4G56 - chains C and D of the 4 polymer chains in the assembly; structure by X-ray diffraction, 2.95 A resolution.

== Chain C ==
Protein: Hsl7 protein
From: Xenopus laevis
UniProt: Q6NUA1 (Q6NUA1_XENLA); numbering as in UniProt (aligned over 2-633)
Sequence (657 residues; row label = number of the first residue in the row; numbers below 1 keep their minus sign (Mse-23 is residue -23)):
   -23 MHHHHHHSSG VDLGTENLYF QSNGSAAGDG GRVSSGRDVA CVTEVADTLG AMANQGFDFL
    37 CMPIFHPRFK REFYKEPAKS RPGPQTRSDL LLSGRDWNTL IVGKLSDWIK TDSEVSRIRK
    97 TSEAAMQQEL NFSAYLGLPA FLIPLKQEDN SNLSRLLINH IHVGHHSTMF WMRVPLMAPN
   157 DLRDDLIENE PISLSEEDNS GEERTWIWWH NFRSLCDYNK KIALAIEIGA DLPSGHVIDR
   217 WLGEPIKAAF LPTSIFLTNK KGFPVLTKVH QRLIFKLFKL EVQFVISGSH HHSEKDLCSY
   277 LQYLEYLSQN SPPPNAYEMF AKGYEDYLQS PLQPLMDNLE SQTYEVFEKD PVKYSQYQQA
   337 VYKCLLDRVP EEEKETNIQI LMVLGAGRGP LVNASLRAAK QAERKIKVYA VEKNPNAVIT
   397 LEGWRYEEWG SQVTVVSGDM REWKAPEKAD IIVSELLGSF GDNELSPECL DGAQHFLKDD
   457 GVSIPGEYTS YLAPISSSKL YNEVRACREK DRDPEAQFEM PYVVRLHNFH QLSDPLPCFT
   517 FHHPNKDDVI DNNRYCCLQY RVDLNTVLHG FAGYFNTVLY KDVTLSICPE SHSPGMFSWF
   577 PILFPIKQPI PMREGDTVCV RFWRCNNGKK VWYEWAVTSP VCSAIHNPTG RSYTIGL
Disordered / not traced: -23 to 7, 168-177, 268-273, 291-298
Disulfide bonds: Cys533-Cys595
Modified residues: Mse-23, Mse295 (selenomethionine); Mse28, Mse38, Mse102, Mse145, Mse148, Mse153, Mse312, Mse358, Mse416, Mse496, Mse572, Mse588 (selenomethionine; parent Met)
Construct notes: expression tag (-23 to 1)
Small-molecule neighbours: S-adenosylhomocysteine (SAH): Pro310, Leu311, Leu315, Tyr320, Phe323, Lys329, Gly361, Gly363, Glu388, Lys389, Asn390, Gly414, Asp415, Mse416, Arg417, Glu431, Leu432, Leu433, Gly434, Glu440, Cys445, Trp575
UniProt features mapped onto this chain:
  - active site (Proton donor/acceptor): Glu431, Glu440
  - binding site (S-adenosyl-L-methionine): Tyr320, Lys329, Tyr330, Glu388, Gly414 to Mse416, Glu440
  - binding site (a protein): Phe323, Glu431, Glu440
Reported in the primary citation:
  - binding site for S-adenosylhomocysteine: Glu431, Glu440
  - self-association interface (contacts with another copy of this molecule); pairs are residue here / residue on that copy: Arg364-Asp65 (salt bridge), Asp487-Arg484 (salt bridge)
  - specificity-determining residues: Phe323

== Chain D ==
Protein: MGC81050 protein
From: Xenopus laevis
UniProt: Q6NUD0 (Q6NUD0_XENLA); numbering as in UniProt (aligned over 2-333)
Sequence (357 residues; numbered -23 to 333; the number before each row is that of its first residue; numbers below 1 keep their minus sign (Mse-23 is residue -23)):
   -23 MHHHHHHSSG VDLGTENLYF QSNGSSKGSA WGRPVTAPAC MEVQIGAVRY RRDGALLLAA
    37 SSLSSRTWGG SIWVFKDPEG APNESLCTAG VQTEAGVTDV AWVSEKGILV ASDSGAVELW
    97 EILEKESLLV NKFAKYEHDD IVKTLSVFSD GTQAVSGGKD FSVKVWDLSQ KAVLKSYNAH
   157 SSEVNCVAAC PGKDTIFLSC GEDGRILLWD TRKPKPATRI DFCASDTIPT SVTWHPEKDD
   217 TFACGDETGN VSLVNIKNPD SAQTSAVHSQ NITGLAYSYH SSPFLASISE DCTVAVLDAD
   277 FSEVFRDLSH RDFVTGVAWS PLDHSKFTTV GWDHKVLHHH LPSEGRTENL IATKAED
Disordered / not traced: -23 to 15, 319-333
Modified residues: Mse-23 (selenomethionine); Mse17 (selenomethionine; parent Met)
Construct notes: expression tag (-23 to 1)

== Chain C / chain D interface ==
Residue-residue contacts (88; chain C residue first):
  Ala16(C) - Asp116(D)
  Ala16(C) - Ile117(D)  hydrophobic
  Cys17(C) - Trp44(D)  hydrophobic
  Cys17(C) - Asp89(D)
  Val18(C) - Trp44(D)
  Thr19(C) - Thr43(D)
  Thr19(C) - Trp44(D)  hydrogen bond (backbone-backbone)
  Thr19(C) - Gly45(D)
  Thr19(C) - Glu70(D)  hydrogen bond (side chain-backbone)
  Glu20(C) - Thr43(D)  hydrogen bond
  Pro39(C) - Trp44(D)
  Phe41(C) - Trp44(D)
  His42(C) - Ser38(D)
  His42(C) - Leu39(D)
  His42(C) - Trp44(D)
  His42(C) - Asp89(D)  salt bridge
  Pro43(C) - Ile117(D)  hydrophobic
  Arg44(C) - Ser37(D)  hydrogen bond
  Arg44(C) - Leu39(D)
  Arg44(C) - Val73(D)
  Arg44(C) - Thr74(D)
  Arg44(C) - Asp89(D)  salt bridge
  Arg44(C) - Trp308(D)
  Phe45(C) - Gln20(D)
  Phe45(C) - Leu39(D)
  Lys46(C) - Asn247(D)
  Lys46(C) - Glu266(D)  salt bridge
  Lys46(C) - Phe289(D)
  Lys46(C) - Trp308(D)
  Glu48(C) - Gln246(D)  hydrogen bond
  Lys51(C) - Gln246(D)
  Pro53(C) - Cys268(D)
  Pro53(C) - His286(D)
  Pro53(C) - Arg287(D)
  Ala54(C) - Cys268(D)  hydrophobic
  Ala54(C) - Asp288(D)
  Ala54(C) - Phe289(D)  hydrophobic
  Arg57(C) - Asp288(D)  salt bridge
  Arg57(C) - Phe289(D)
  Arg57(C) - Trp308(D)
  Pro60(C) - Ser40(D)
  Thr62(C) - Ser40(D)
  Thr62(C) - Trp44(D)
  Arg63(C) - Ser40(D)
  Arg63(C) - Ser41(D)
  Arg63(C) - Arg42(D)  hydrogen bond (side chain-backbone)
  Arg63(C) - Thr43(D)
  Arg63(C) - Trp44(D)
  Leu67(C) - Arg42(D)
  Asp83(C) - Lys135(D)  salt bridge
  Asp83(C) - Glu159(D)
  Lys86(C) - Glu178(D)  salt bridge
  Lys86(C) - Glu223(D)  salt bridge
  Arg93(C) - Glu223(D)  hydrogen bond (side chain-backbone)
  Arg93(C) - Ser245(D)
  Arg93(C) - Gln246(D)
  Arg93(C) - Asn247(D)  hydrogen bond
  Ile94(C) - Glu223(D)
  Lys122(C) - Glu159(D)  salt bridge
  Pro155(C) - Phe137(D)  hydrophobic
  Pro155(C) - Ser157(D)
  Asn156(C) - Ser157(D)
  Asn156(C) - Arg181(D)  hydrogen bond
  Arg159(C) - Asn154(D)
  Arg159(C) - Ala155(D)
  Arg159(C) - Arg181(D)
  Asp160(C) - Asn154(D)  hydrogen bond (backbone-backbone)
  Asp161(C) - Lys191(D)  salt bridge
  Leu162(C) - Tyr153(D)  hydrophobic
  Leu162(C) - Lys191(D)
  Leu162(C) - Pro192(D)
  Leu162(C) - Ala193(D)  hydrogen bond (backbone-backbone)
  Ile163(C) - Arg181(D)
  Ile163(C) - Leu183(D)  hydrophobic
  Ile163(C) - Ala193(D)
  Glu164(C) - Lys191(D)
  Glu164(C) - Ala193(D)  hydrogen bond (backbone-backbone)
  Glu164(C) - Thr194(D)  hydrogen bond
  Asn165(C) - Thr194(D)
  Asn165(C) - Arg195(D)  hydrogen bond (side chain-backbone)
  Glu166(C) - Arg181(D)  salt bridge
  Glu166(C) - Arg195(D)  salt bridge
  Thr229(C) - Asp115(D)
  Gly264(C) - Asp115(D)
  Ser265(C) - Tyr112(D)  hydrogen bond (side chain-backbone)
  Ser265(C) - His114(D)
  Ser265(C) - Asp115(D)  hydrogen bond (backbone-side chain)
  His267(C) - Tyr112(D)
Other interface residues (no listed pair), chain C (46 interface residues in all): Ile40, Arg47, Gln61, Ser89, Val91, Ser230
Other interface residues (no listed pair), chain D (51 interface residues in all): Gly72, Lys189, Pro190, Ile204, Thr224, Asp267

== Summary ==
46 residues of chain C face 51 of chain D across their interface; the contacts include 16 hydrogen bonds and
11 salt bridges. Polar contacts include His42(C)-Asp89(D), Arg44(C)-Asp89(D) and Lys46(C)-Glu266(D). Ligands
of chain C: S-adenosylhomocysteine. The paper reports a binding site for S-adenosylhomocysteine at Glu431(C)
and Glu440(C); the specificity determinant Phe323(C).
Chain C is Hsl7 protein and chain D is MGC81050 protein, both from Xenopus laevis; the structure, Crystal
Structure of full length PRMT5/MEP50 complexes from Xenopus laevis, was determined by X-ray diffraction.
